Entry 3V17 (X-ray diffraction, 2.57 A resolution); this record covers chains A and B of the 4 polymer chains in the assembly.

Chain A (and B):
Name: Alpha-ketoglutarate-dependent taurine dioxygenase
Organism: Pseudomonas putida
Notes: EC 1.14.11.17; chain B of this document is another copy of the same molecule, construct and numbering; everything in this record applies to it too
UniProt: Q88RA3 (Q88RA3_PSEPK); residues 1-277 here = UniProt positions 1-277
Chain sequence (277 residues; each row starts with the number of its first residue):
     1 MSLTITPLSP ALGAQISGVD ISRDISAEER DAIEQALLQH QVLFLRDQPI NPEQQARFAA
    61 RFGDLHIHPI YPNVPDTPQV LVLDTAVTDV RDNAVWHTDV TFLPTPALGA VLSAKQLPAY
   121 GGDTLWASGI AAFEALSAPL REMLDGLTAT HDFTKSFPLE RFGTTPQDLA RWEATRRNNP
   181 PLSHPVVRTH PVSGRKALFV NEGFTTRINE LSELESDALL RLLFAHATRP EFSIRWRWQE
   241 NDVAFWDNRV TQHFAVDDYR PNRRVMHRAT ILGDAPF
Unresolved in the structure: 1
Small-molecule neighbours: 2-oxoglutaric acid (AKG): Leu83, Asn93, His97, Asp99, Leu112, Thr124, Trp238, Trp246, His253, Ala255, Arg264, Met266, Arg268

Interface between chain A and chain B:
Residue-residue contacts - 10 pairs, chain A then chain B:
  Leu159(A) - Arg176(B)
  Leu169(A) - Glu173(B)
  Ala170(A) - Glu173(B)
  Trp172(A) - Arg176(B)
  Glu173(A) - Glu173(B)
  Glu173(A) - Arg176(B)  salt bridge
  Arg176(A) - Leu159(B)
  Arg177(A) - Leu169(B)
  Pro181(A) - Glu160(B)
  Arg221(A) - Arg221(B)
Also at the interface, not in a pair above, chain A (10 interface residues in all): Pro166
Also at the interface, not in a pair above, chain B (8 interface residues in all): Trp172, Arg177

Overview:
10 residues of chain A face 8 of chain B across their interface, with 1 salt bridge. Its one salt-bridged
contact is Glu173(A)-Arg176(B). Chain A binds 2-oxoglutaric acid.
Chain A and chain B are both Alpha-ketoglutarate-dependent taurine dioxygenase (Pseudomonas putida); the
structure, Crystal structure of the Fe(II)/alpha-ketoglutarate dependent taurine dioxygenase from Pseudomonas
putida KT2440, was determined by X-ray diffraction together with 3V15 from the same study.
